Entry 4QLS (X-ray diffraction, 2.80 A resolution); this record covers chains V and W of the 28 polymer chains in the assembly.

# Chain V
Molecule: Proteasome subunit beta type-2
From: Saccharomyces cerevisiae
Notes: EC 3.4.25.1
UniProtKB: P25043 (PSB2_YEAST); residues 1-232 here correspond to UniProt positions 30-261 (UniProt number = residue number + 29)
Amino-acid sequence (232 residues; numbered 1 to 232; the number before each row is that of its first residue):
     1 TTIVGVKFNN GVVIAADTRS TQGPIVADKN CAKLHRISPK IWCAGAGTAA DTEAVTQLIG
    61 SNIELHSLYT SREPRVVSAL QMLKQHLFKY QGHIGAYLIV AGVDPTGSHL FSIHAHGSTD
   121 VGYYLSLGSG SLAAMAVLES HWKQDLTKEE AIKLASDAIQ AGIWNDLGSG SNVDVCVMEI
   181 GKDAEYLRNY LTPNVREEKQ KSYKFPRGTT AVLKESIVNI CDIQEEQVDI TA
Disordered / not traced: 223-232
Bound ions: Mg2+: Ile-163, Asp-166, Ser-169 (shared with 1 residue of chain L)
Curated features (UniProtKB/Swiss-Prot):
  - active site: Thr-1 (Nucleophile)

# Chain W
Molecule: Proteasome subunit beta type-3
From: Saccharomyces cerevisiae
Notes: EC 3.4.25.1
UniProtKB: P25451 (PSB3_YEAST); residues 0-204 here correspond to UniProt positions 1-205 (UniProt number = residue number + 1)
Amino-acid sequence (205 residues; each row starts with the number of its first residue; numbering starts at 0):
     0 MSDPSSINGG IVVAMTGKDC VAIACDLRLG SQSLGVSNKF EKIFHYGHVF LGITGLATDV
    60 TTLNEMFRYK TNLYKLKEER AIEPETFTQL VSSSLYERRF GPYFVGPVVA GINSKSGKPF
   120 IAGFDLIGCI DEAKDFIVSG TASDQLFGMC ESLYEPNLEP EDLFETISQA LLNAADRDAL
   180 SGWGAVVYII KKDEVVKRYL KMRQD
Disordered / not traced: 0
Bound ions: Mg2+: Asp-204 (shared with 3 residues of chain K)
Curated features (UniProtKB/Swiss-Prot):
  - modified residue: Ser-30 (Phosphoserine)
  - cross-link: Lys-69 (Glycyl lysine isopeptide (Lys-Gly) (interchain with G-Cter in ubiquitin))

# Interface between chain V and chain W
Contacting residue pairs (60; chain V residue first):
  Ile-25(V) / Asp-143(W)
  Ile-25(V) / Phe-146(W)  hydrophobic
  Val-26(V) / Phe-146(W)
  Ala-27(V) / Asp-130(W)
  Ala-27(V) / Phe-146(W)  hydrophobic
  Asp-28(V) / Asp-130(W)
  Asp-28(V) / Glu-131(W)
  Lys-29(V) / Glu-150(W)  salt bridge
  Ala-49(V) / Cys-128(W)  hydrophobic
  Ala-50(V) / Tyr-95(W)
  Ala-50(V) / Ile-126(W)  hydrophobic
  Ala-50(V) / Cys-128(W)
  Asp-51(V) / Tyr-95(W)  hydrogen bond
  Asp-51(V) / Arg-98(W)  salt bridge
  Ala-54(V) / Tyr-95(W)
  His-93(V) / Arg-98(W)  hydrogen bond (backbone-side chain)
  His-93(V) / Phe-99(W)
  Arg-196(V) / Glu-150(W)  salt bridge
  Lys-199(V) / Ser-151(W)  hydrogen bond (side chain-backbone)
  Lys-199(V) / Tyr-153(W)  hydrogen bond (side chain-backbone)
  Ser-202(V) / Glu-154(W)  hydrogen bond
  Tyr-203(V) / Ser-151(W)
  Tyr-203(V) / Leu-152(W)  hydrophobic
  Lys-204(V) / Glu-154(W)
  Lys-204(V) / Asp-161(W)
  Phe-205(V) / Glu-164(W)
  Phe-205(V) / Gln-168(W)
  Arg-207(V) / Glu-160(W)  salt bridge
  Arg-207(V) / Asp-161(W)  salt bridge
  Gly-208(V) / Glu-164(W)  hydrogen bond (backbone-side chain)
  Thr-209(V) / Glu-164(W)
  Thr-209(V) / Gln-168(W)
  Thr-210(V) / Glu-164(W)  hydrogen bond
  Thr-210(V) / Ser-167(W)
  Thr-210(V) / Gln-168(W)  hydrogen bond
  Thr-210(V) / Leu-199(W)
  Ala-211(V) / Leu-199(W)
  Ala-211(V) / Lys-200(W)  hydrogen bond (backbone-backbone)
  Val-212(V) / Phe-163(W)  hydrophobic
  Val-212(V) / Tyr-198(W)
  Leu-213(V) / Tyr-198(W)  hydrogen bond (backbone-backbone)
  Leu-213(V) / Leu-199(W)
  Leu-213(V) / Lys-200(W)
  Lys-214(V) / Lys-196(W)
  Lys-214(V) / Arg-197(W)
  Lys-214(V) / Tyr-198(W)  hydrogen bond (backbone-backbone)
  Glu-215(V) / Val-195(W)
  Glu-215(V) / Lys-196(W)
  Glu-215(V) / Arg-197(W)  salt bridge
  Ser-216(V) / Val-194(W)
  Ser-216(V) / Val-195(W)
  Ser-216(V) / Lys-196(W)  hydrogen bond (backbone-backbone)
  Ile-217(V) / Val-194(W)
  Val-218(V) / His-44(W)
  Val-218(V) / Val-194(W)  hydrogen bond (backbone-backbone)
  Val-218(V) / Lys-196(W)
  Asn-219(V) / His-44(W)
  Ile-220(V) / Gly-46(W)
  Ile-220(V) / His-47(W)
  Asp-222(V) / Lys-74(W)  salt bridge
Also at the interface, not in a pair above, chain V (35 interface residues in all): Thr-48, Tyr-90, Ile-94, Pro-206
Also at the interface, not in a pair above, chain W (40 interface residues in all): Phe-49, Asp-124, Gly-127, Leu-157, Glu-158, Thr-165, Leu-171, Tyr-187, Glu-193

# Overview
The interface between chain V and chain W involves 35 residues on one side and 40 on the other, with 13
hydrogen bonds and 7 salt bridges. Polar pairs include Lys-29(V)/Glu-150(W), Asp-51(V)/Arg-98(W) and
Arg-196(V)/Glu-150(W). Curated annotation (UniProt) lists active-site residue Thr-1(V) on chain V.
Chain V is Proteasome subunit beta type-2 and chain W is Proteasome subunit beta type-3, both from
Saccharomyces cerevisiae; the structure, yCP in complex with tripeptidic epoxyketone inhibitor 11, was
determined by X-ray diffraction, deposited together with 4QLQ, 4QLT, 4QLU and 4QLV.
